Entry 2X5I (X-ray diffraction, 3.10 A resolution); this record covers chains C and D of the 4 polymer chains in the assembly.

== Chain C ==
Protein: VP3
From: Human echovirus 7
UniProt: Q6W9E5 (Q6W9E5_9ENTO); residues 1-238 here correspond to UniProt positions 331-568 (UniProt number = residue number + 330)
Amino-acid sequence (238 residues; numbered 1 to 238; the number before each row is that of its first residue):
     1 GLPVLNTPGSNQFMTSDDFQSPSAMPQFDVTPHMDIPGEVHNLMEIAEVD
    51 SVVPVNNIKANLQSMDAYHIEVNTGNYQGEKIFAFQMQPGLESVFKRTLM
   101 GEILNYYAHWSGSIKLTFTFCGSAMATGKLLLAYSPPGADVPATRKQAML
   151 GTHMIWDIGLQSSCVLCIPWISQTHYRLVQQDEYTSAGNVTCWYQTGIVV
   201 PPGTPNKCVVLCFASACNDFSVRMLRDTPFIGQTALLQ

== Chain D ==
Protein: VP4
From: Human echovirus 7
UniProt: Q6W9E5 (Q6W9E5_9ENTO); numbering as in UniProt (aligned over 1-70)
Amino-acid sequence (70 residues; numbered 1 to 70; the number before each row is that of its first residue):
     1 MGAQVSTQKTGAHETGLNASGNSIIHYTNINYYKDAASNSANRQDFTQDP
    51 GKFTEPVKDIMIKTMPALNS
Unresolved in the structure: 16-23, 70

== How chain C and chain D interact ==
Pairs across the interface - 34 pairs, chain C then chain D:
  D17(C) with R43(D), hydrogen bond (backbone-side chain)
  D18(C) with S40(D); A41(D), hydrogen bond (side chain-backbone); R43(D), salt bridge
  Q20(C) with I30(D), hydrogen bond (side chain-backbone); N31(D); Y32(D), hydrogen bond (side chain-backbone); Y33(D); S38(D)
  S21(C) with Y33(D); S38(D), hydrogen bond (backbone-side chain)
  P22(C) with Y33(D)
  S23(C) with D35(D); S38(D), hydrogen bond (backbone-side chain)
  P26(C) with D35(D)
  Q27(C) with D35(D), hydrogen bond (backbone-side chain)
  G38(C) with K52(D); F53(D)
  E39(C) with K52(D), hydrogen bond (backbone-side chain); F53(D)
  V40(C) with F53(D), hydrophobic
  H41(C) with T47(D); K52(D)
  N42(C) with Q48(D)
  E45(C) with D49(D); P50(D); F53(D)
  E48(C) with P50(D); T54(D)
  V49(C) with F53(D), hydrophobic; T54(D)
  Q161(C) with P66(D); A67(D), hydrogen bond (side chain-backbone); L68(D), hydrogen bond (side chain-backbone)
Other interface residues (no listed pair), chain C (22 interface residues in all): S16, F19, M25, F28, M44
Other interface residues (no listed pair), chain D (21 interface residues in all): K34, N39

== Summary ==
Chain C and chain D form an interface of 22 and 21 residues respectively; the contacts include 10 hydrogen
bonds and 1 salt bridge. Polar contacts include D18(C)-R43(D), D17(C)-R43(D) and D18(C)-A41(D).
Chain C is VP3 and chain D is VP4, both from Human echovirus 7; the structure, Crystal structure echovirus 7,
was determined by X-ray diffraction, deposited together with 3IYP.
